2AMO - chain A; structure by X-ray diffraction, 2.60 A resolution.

[Chain A]
Molecule: Nitric oxide synthase oxygenase
Organism: Bacillus subtilis
Notes: EC 1.14.13.39
UniProtKB: O34453 (NOSO_BACSU); aligned to UniProt positions 1-334 over residues 26-359 (the alignment contains insertions or deletions, so no single offset holds)
Amino-acid sequence (362 residues; each row starts with the number of its first residue; numbers below 1 keep their minus sign (Ser-2 is residue -2)):
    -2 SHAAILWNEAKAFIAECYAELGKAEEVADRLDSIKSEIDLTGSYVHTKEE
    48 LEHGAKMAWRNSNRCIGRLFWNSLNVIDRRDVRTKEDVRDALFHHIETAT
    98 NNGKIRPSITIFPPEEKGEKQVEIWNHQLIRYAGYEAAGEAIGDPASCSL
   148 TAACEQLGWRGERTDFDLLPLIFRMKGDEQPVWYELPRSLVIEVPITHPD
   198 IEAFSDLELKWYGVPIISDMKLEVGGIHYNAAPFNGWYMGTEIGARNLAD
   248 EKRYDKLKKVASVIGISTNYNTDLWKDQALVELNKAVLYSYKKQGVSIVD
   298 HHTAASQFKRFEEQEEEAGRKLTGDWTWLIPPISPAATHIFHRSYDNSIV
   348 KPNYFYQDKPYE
Sequence notes: insertion (-2 to 25); conflict Asp29 (Ala6 in O34453), Ser30 (Asp7 in O34453), Asp84 (Glu61 in O34453), Ser105 (Thr82 in O34453), Ala134 (Ser111 in O34453), Ala135 (Asp112 in O34453), Ala138 (Arg115 in O34453), Gln153 (Glu130 in O34453), Ser264 (Ala241 in O34453), Thr265 (Ala242 in O34453), Asn266 (Asp243 in O34453), Tyr286 (His263 in O34453)
Ion coordination: heme Fe near Cys62 (its only coordinating residue here)
Ligand contacts: heme (HEM): Trp56, Ser59, Arg61, Cys62, Ile63, Gly64, Phe67, Leu71, Pro104, Ile214, Met217, Phe231, Asn232, Gly233, Trp234, Met236, Glu239, Val296, Trp325, Tyr351, Tyr353

[In short]
Ligands of chain A: heme.
Chain A is Nitric oxide synthase oxygenase (Bacillus subtilis); the structure, Loose Dimer of a Bacillus
subtilis Nitric Oxide Synthase, was determined by X-ray diffraction together with 2AN0 and 2AN2 from the same
study.
